Entry 9H9R (electron microscopy, 8.20 A resolution (very low resolution: no residue pairs are listed; an interface is given only as per-side residue counts)); this record covers chains Y and f of the 42 polymer chains in the assembly.

== Chain Y (and f) ==
Name: Tubulin gamma chain
Organism: Candida albicans
Notes: chain f of this document is another copy of the same molecule, construct and numbering; everything in this record applies to it too
UniProt: A0A8H6F519 (A0A8H6F519_CANAX); residues 1-498 here = UniProt positions 1-498
Amino-acid sequence (498 residues; each row starts with the number of its first residue):
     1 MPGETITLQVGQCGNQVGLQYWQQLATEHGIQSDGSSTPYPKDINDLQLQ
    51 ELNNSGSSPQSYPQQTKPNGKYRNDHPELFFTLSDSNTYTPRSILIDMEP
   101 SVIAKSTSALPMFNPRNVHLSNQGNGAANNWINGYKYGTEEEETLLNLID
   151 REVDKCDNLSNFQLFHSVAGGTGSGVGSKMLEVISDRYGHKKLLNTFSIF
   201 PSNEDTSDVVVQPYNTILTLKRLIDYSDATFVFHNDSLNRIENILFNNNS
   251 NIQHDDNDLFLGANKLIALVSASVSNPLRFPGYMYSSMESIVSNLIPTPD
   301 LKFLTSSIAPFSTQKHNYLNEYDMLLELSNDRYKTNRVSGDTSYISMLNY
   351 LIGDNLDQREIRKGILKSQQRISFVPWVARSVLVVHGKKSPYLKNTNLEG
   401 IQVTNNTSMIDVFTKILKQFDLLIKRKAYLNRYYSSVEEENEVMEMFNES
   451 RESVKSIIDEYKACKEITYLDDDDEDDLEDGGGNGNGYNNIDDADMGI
Disordered / not traced: 1-2, 40-72, 121-130, 203-210, 244-261, 339, 474-498 (chain f: 1-2, 53-69, 122-128, 203-208, 245-261, 426-439, 468-498)

== How chain Y and chain f interact ==
At this resolution (8 A) residue pairs are not listed: 8 residues of chain Y and 11 of chain f lie at the interface.

== In short ==
The interface between chain Y and chain f involves 8 residues on one side and 11 on the other.
Chain Y and chain f are both Tubulin gamma chain (Candida albicans); the structure, Full gamma-tubulin ring
complex composed of the Candida albicans gamma-tubulin small complex in complex with Spc72 ..., was determined
by electron microscopy together with 9H9P and 9H9Q from the same study.
